1DDI - chain A; structure by X-ray diffraction, 2.51 A resolution.

# Chain A
Molecule: Sulfite reductase [NADPH] flavoprotein alpha-component
Organism: Escherichia coli
Notes: EC 1.8.1.2; fragment: sir-fp60
UniProt: P38038 (CYSJ_ECOLI); residues 226-599 here = UniProt positions 226-599
Amino-acid sequence (374 residues; row label = number of the first residue in the row):
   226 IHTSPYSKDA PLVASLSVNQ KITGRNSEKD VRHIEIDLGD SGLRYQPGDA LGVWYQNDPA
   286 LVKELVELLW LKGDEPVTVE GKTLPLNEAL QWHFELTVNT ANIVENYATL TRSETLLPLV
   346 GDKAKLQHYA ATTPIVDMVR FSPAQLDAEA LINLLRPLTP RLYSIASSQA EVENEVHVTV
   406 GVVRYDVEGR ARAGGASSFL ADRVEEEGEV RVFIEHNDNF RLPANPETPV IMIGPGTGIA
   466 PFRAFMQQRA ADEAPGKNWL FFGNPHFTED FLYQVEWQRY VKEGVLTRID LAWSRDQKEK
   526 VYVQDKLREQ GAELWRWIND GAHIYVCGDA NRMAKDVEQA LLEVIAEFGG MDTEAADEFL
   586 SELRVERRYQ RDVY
Residues lining bound ligands:
  - FAD (flavin-adenine dinucleotide): Thr322, Val323, Asn324, Ala355, Ala356, Thr357, Thr358, Arg386, Leu387, Tyr388, Ser389, Thr404, Val405, Gly406, Val408, Tyr410, Gly419, Gly420, Ala421, Ser422, Ser423, Thr462, Ala465, Asp597, Tyr599
  - NADP (NAP; NADP nicotinamide-adenine-dinucleotide phosphate): Lys254, Pro460, Gly461, Gly488, Asn489, Pro490, Ala517, Ser519, Arg520, Lys525, Tyr527, Val528, Gln529, Arg557, Met558, Asp561
UniProt features mapped onto this chain:
  - binding site (FAD): Thr322, Ala356, Arg386 to Ser389, Thr404 to Gly406, Tyr410, Gly419 to Ser422, Tyr599
  - binding site (NADP(+)): Ser519, Arg520, Lys525 to Gln529, Asp561

# Overview
Bound to chain A: flavin-adenine dinucleotide and NADP. UniProt lists 15 FAD-binding residues and 8
NADP+-binding residues.
Chain A is Sulfite reductase [NADPH] flavoprotein alpha-component (Escherichia coli); the structure, Crystal
structure of sir-FP60, was determined by X-ray diffraction (same publication as 1DDG).
